Entry 1JY0 (X-ray diffraction, 1.70 A resolution); this record covers chain A.

[Chain A]
Molecule: acidic fibroblast growth factor
From: Homo sapiens
UniProt: P05230 (FGF1_HUMAN); residues 2-140 here correspond to UniProt positions 17-155 (UniProt number = residue number + 15)
Amino-acid sequence (146 residues; numbered 2 to 140 plus 7 insertion-coded residues; the number before each row is that of its first residue; a row labelled like 1A-1G holds insertion residues (1A, then the next letters in order)):
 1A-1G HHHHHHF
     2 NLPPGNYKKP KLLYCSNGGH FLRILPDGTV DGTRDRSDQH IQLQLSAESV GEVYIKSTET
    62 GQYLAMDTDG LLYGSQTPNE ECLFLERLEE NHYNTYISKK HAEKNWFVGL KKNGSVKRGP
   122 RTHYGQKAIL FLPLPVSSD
Not modelled in the structure: 1A-1C, 138-140
Construct notes: expression tag (1A-1F); engineered mutation Val-117 (Cys132 in P05230)
Swiss-Prot annotation at these positions:
  - region: Lys-112 to Lys-128 (Heparin-binding)
  - motif: Lys-9 to Lys-12 (Nuclear localization signal)
  - binding site (heparin): Asn-18
Reported in the primary citation:
  - mutagenesis - M67I, C117V (1.2 kJ/mole): decreased stability
  - mutagenesis - L44F: increased stability
  - mutagenesis - M67I: decreased expression

[Summary]
From UniProt: heparin-binding residue Asn-18. From the paper: M67I and C117V reduce stability; L44F increases
stability.
Chain A is acidic fibroblast growth factor (Homo sapiens); the structure, Human acidic fibroblast growth
factor. 141 amino acid form with amino terminal His tag and Cys ..., was determined by X-ray diffraction (same
publication as 1M16, 1P63 and 1NZK).
